PDB entry 5MND | X-ray diffraction, 2.56 A resolution | chain A

== Chain A ==
Protein: Granulin
From: Cydia pomonella granulosis virus (isolate Mexico/1963)
UniProt: P87577 (GRAN_GVCPM); residues 6-248 here = UniProt positions 6-248
Amino-acid sequence (243 residues; numbered 6 to 248; the number before each row is that of its first residue):
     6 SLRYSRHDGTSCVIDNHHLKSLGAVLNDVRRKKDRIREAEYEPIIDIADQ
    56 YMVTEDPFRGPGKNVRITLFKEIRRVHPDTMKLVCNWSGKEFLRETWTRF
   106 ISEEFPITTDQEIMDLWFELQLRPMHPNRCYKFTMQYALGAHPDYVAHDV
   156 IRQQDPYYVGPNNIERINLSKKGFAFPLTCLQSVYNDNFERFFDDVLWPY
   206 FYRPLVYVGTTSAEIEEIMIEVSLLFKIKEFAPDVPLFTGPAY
Disulfide bonds: Cys-135 forms a disulfide with the same residue of a neighbouring copy of this chain

== Summary ==
Chain A is Granulin (Cydia pomonella granulosis virus (isolate Mexico/1963)); the structure, SFX structure of
Cydia pomonella granulovirus using a double flow-focusing nozzle, was determined by X-ray diffraction,
deposited together with 5U5Q and 5TRX.
